8FVR - chains F and C of the 8 polymer chains in the assembly; structure by electron microscopy, 2.42 A resolution.

Chain F:
Protein: DNA-directed RNA polymerase subunit beta
Source organism: Escherichia coli K-12
Notes: EC 2.7.7.6
UniProtKB: P0A8V2 (RPOB_ECOLI); numbering as in UniProt (aligned over 1-1342)
Sequence (1342 residues; row label = number of the first residue in the row):
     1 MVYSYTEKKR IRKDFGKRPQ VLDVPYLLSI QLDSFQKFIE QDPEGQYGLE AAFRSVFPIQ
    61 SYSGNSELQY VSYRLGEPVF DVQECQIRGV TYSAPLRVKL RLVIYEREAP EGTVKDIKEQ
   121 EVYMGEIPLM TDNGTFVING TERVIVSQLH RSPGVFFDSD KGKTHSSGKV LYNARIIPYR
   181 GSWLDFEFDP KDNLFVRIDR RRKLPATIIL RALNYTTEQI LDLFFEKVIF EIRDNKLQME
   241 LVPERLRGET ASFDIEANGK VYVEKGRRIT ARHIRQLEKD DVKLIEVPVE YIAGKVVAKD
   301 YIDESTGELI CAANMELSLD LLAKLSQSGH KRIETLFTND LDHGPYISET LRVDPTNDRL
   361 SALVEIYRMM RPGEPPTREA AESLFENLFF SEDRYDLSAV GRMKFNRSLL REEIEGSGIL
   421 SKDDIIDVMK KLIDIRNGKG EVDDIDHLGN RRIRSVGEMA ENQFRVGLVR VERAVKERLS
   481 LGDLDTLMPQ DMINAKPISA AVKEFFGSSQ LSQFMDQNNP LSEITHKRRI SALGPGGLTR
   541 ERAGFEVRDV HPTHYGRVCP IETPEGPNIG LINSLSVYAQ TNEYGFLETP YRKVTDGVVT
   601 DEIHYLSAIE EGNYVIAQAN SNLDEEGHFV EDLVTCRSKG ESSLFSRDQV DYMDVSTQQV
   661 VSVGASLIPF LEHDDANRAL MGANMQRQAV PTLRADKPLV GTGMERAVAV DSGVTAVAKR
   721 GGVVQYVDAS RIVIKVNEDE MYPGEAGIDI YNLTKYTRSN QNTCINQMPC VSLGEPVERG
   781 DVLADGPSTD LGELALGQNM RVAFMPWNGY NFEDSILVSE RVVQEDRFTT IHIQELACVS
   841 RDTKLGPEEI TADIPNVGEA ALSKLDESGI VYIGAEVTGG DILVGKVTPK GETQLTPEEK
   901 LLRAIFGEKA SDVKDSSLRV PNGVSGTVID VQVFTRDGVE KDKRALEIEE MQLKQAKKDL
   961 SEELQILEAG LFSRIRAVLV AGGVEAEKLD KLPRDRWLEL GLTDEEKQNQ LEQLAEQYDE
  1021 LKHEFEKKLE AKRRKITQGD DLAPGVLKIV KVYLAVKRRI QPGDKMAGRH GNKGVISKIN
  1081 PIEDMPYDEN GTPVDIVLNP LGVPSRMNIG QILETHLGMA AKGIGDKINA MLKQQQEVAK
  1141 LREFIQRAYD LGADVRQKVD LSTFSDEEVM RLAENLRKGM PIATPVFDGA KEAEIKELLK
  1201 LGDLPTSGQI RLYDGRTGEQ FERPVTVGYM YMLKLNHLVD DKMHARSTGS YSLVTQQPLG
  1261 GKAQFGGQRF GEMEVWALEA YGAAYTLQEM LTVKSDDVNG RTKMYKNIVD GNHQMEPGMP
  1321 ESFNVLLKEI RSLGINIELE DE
Unresolved in the structure: 1, 891-912
UniProt features mapped onto this chain:
  - modified residue (N6-acetyllysine): Lys1022, Lys1200
  - mutagenesis: Ile561 (I561S: Resistant to antibiotics salinamide A and B), Ile569 (I569S: Resistant to antibiotics salinamide A and B), Ala665 (A665E: Resistant to antibiotics salinamide A and B), Asp675 (D675A/G: Resistant to antibiotics salinamide A and B), Asn677 (N677H/K: Resistant to antibiotics salinamide A and B), Leu680 (L680M: Resistant to antibiotics salinamide A and B), Glu813 (E813K: Disrupts the enzyme's active center)

Chain C:
Molecule: 16-nt RNA strand
Sequence (16 nucleotides; numbered 1 to 16; the number before each row is that of its first residue):
     1 UCAAAGCGGA GAGGUA
Unresolved in the structure: 1-6
Ion coordination: Mg2+: A16 (shared with 3 residues of chain G)

Interface between chain F and chain C:
Contacting residue pairs (21; chain F residue first):
  Gln510(F) - G11(C)  phosphate contact
  Gln510(F) - A12(C)  hydrogen bond to the phosphate
  Gln513(F) - A12(C)  sugar contact
  Leu533(F) - G13(C)  phosphate contact
  Arg540(F) - A12(C)  salt bridge to the phosphate
  Arg540(F) - G13(C)  salt bridge to the phosphate
  Pro564(F) - G14(C)  phosphate contact
  Asn568(F) - G13(C)  phosphate contact
  Asn568(F) - G14(C)  hydrogen bond to the phosphate
  Ile572(F) - G13(C)  phosphate contact
  Gln688(F) - G14(C)  hydrogen bond to the phosphate
  Gln688(F) - U15(C)  hydrogen bond to the phosphate
  Lys1065(F) - U15(C)  hydrogen bond to the phosphate
  Lys1065(F) - A16(C)  salt bridge to the phosphate
  Lys1073(F) - A16(C)  salt bridge to the phosphate
  His1237(F) - G14(C)  sugar contact
  His1237(F) - U15(C)  sugar contact
  Ser1252(F) - G8(C)  hydrogen bond to the phosphate
  Leu1259(F) - C7(C)  sugar contact
  Leu1259(F) - G8(C)  phosphate contact
  Gln1264(F) - C7(C)  base contact
Interface residues without a listed pair, chain F (18 interface residues in all): Ser508, Glu565, Arg687, Tyr1251

Overview:
18 residues of chain F face 8 of chain C across their interface; the contacts include 6 hydrogen bonds and 4
salt bridges. Polar contacts include Gln510(F)-A12(C), Asn568(F)-G14(C) and Gln688(F)-G14(C). Curated
annotation (UniProt) lists 7 mutagenesis sites on chain F.
Here chain F is DNA-directed RNA polymerase subunit beta (Escherichia coli K-12) and chain C is a 16-nt RNA
strand. Entry 8FVR (CryoEM structure of E.coli transcription elongation complex) was determined by electron
microscopy together with 8FVW from the same study.
